3Q2S - chains A and D of the 4 polymer chains in the assembly; structure by X-ray diffraction, 2.90 A resolution.

# Chain A
Molecule: Cleavage and polyadenylation specificity factor subunit 5
From: Homo sapiens
UniProt: O43809 (CPSF5_HUMAN); numbering as in UniProt (aligned over 21-227)
Sequence (207 residues; row label = number of the first residue in the row):
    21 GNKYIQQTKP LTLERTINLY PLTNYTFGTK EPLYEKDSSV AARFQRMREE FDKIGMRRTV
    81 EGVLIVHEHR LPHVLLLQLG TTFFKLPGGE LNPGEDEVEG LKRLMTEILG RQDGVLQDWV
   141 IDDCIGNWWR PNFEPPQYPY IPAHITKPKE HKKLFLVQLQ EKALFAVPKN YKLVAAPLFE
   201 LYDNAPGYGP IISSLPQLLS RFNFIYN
Curated features (UniProtKB/Swiss-Prot):
  - region: Thr102 to Phe104 (Interaction with RNA)
  - motif: Gly109 to Gly130 (Nudix box)
  - site (Interaction with RNA): Glu55, Arg63
  - modified residue: Lys23 (N6-acetyllysine), Lys29 (N6-acetyllysine), Tyr40 (Phosphotyrosine), Lys56 (N6-acetyllysine)
  - mutagenesis: Lys23 (K23R: Abolishes acetylation), Lys29 (K29R: No effect on acetylation), Glu55 (E55A: Reduces affinity for UGUA RNA by 88%), Arg63 (R63S: Reduces affinity for UGUA RNA by 99%), Glu81 (E81A: Reduces affinity for UGUA RNA by 12%), Phe103 (F103A: Reduces affinity for UGUA RNA by 99%; F103W: Reduces affinity for UGUA RNA by over 90%), Glu154 (E154A: Reduces affinity for UGUA RNA by 50%), Tyr158 (Y158A: Abolishes interaction with CPSF6; when associated with A-160), Tyr160 (Y160A: Abolishes interaction with CPSF6; when associated with A-158), Leu218 (L218R: Reduces interactions with CPSF6 and CPSF7 and decreases mRNA 3'-processing activity)
What the authors report for this chain:
  - mutagenesis - H89A/F199A: unchanged binding to W90A/W91A
  - mutagenesis - Y158A/Y160A: abolished binding to CFIm68
  - mutagenesis - H89A/F199A: unchanged binding to Cleavage and polyadenylation specificity factor subunit 6 (chain D)
  - mutagenesis - Y158A/Y160A: abolished binding to Cleavage and polyadenylation specificity factor subunit 6 (chain D)
  - mutagenesis - E154A: decreased binding to RNA

# Chain D
Molecule: Cleavage and polyadenylation specificity factor subunit 6
From: Homo sapiens
Notes: fragment: RRM domain, residues 13-235
UniProt: Q16630 (CPSF6_HUMAN); residue numbers follow UniProt; this construct covers 13-235
Sequence (229 residues; each row starts with the number of its first residue):
    13 DVGEEFNQEA EYGGHDQIDL YDDVISPSAN NGDAPEDRDY MDTLPPTVGD DVGKGAAPNV
    73 VYTYTGKRIA LYIGNLTWWT TDEDLTEAVH SLGVNDILEI KFFENRANGQ SKGFALVGVG
   133 SEASSKKLMD LLPKRELHGQ NPVVTPVNKQ FLSQFEMQSR KTTQSGQMSG EGKAGPPGGS
   193 SRAAFPQGGR GRGRFPGAVP GGDRFPGPAG PGGPPPPFPA GQTHHHHHH
Disordered / not traced: 13-80, 173-241
Sequence notes: engineered mutation Val159 (Cys in Q16630); expression tag (236-241)
Curated features (UniProtKB/Swiss-Prot):
  - motif: Arg202 to Arg206 (GAR)
  - modified residue: Thr157 (Phosphothreonine)
  - mutagenesis: Tyr84 (Y84A: Reduces affinity for UGUA RNA by 40%; when associated with A-128), Gly86 (G86V: Abolishes interaction with NUDT21/CPSF5; when associated with V-87), Asn87 (N87V: Abolishes interaction with NUDT21/CPSF5; when associated with V-86), Trp90 to Trp91 (Reduces affinity for UGUA RNA by 70%. Strongly reduced affinity for UGUA RNA; when associated with A-94), Asp94 (D94A: Strongly reduced affinity for UGUA RNA; when associated with 90-A-A-91), Glu111 (E111A: Reduces affinity for UGUA RNA by 85%), Phe126 (F126A: Increases affinity for UGUA RNA by 40%), Leu128 (L128A: Reduces affinity for UGUA RNA by 40%; when associated with A-84), Arg202 (R202A: Decreased methylation in presence of PRMT5/WDR77. Loss of methylation in presence of PRMT5/WDR77 or PRMT1; when associated with A-204 and A-206), Arg204 (R204A: Decreased methylation in presence of PRMT5/WDR77. Loss of methylation in presence of PRMT5/WDR77 or PRMT1; when associated with A-202 and A-206), Arg206 (R206A: Loss of methylation in presence of PRMT5/WDR77 or PRMT1)
What the authors report for this chain:
  - contacts within the chain: Trp90-Trp91, Thr89-Trp91, Trp90-Gln122 (pi stacking), Trp91-His150
  - mutagenesis - W90A/W91A, W90A/W91A/D94A: unchanged binding to CFIm25
  - mutagenesis - W90A/W91A, W90A/W91A/D94A: unchanged binding to Cleavage and polyadenylation specificity factor subunit 5 (chain A)
  - mutagenesis - Y84A/L128A: decreased binding to RNA
  - mutagenesis - F126A: increased binding to RNA
  - mutagenesis - W90A/W91A: decreased binding to wild type 21 mer PAPOLA RNA
  - mutagenesis - E111A, N117A/R118A: decreased binding to wild type RNA
  - mutagenesis - W90A/W91A/N117A/R118A: decreased binding to each of the RNAs tested
  - mutagenesis - W90A/W91A/D94A: decreased binding to wild type PAPOLA RNA
  - mutagenesis - W90A/W91A/D94A: decreased binding to PAPOLA +6

# Interface between chain A and chain D
Pairs across the interface - 25 pairs, chain A then chain D:
  Arg68(A) - Glu111(D)  salt bridge
  Asn152(A) - Lys113(D)  hydrogen bond
  Asn152(A) - Glu116(D)
  Glu154(A) - Lys113(D)  salt bridge
  Tyr158(A) - Glu116(D)
  Tyr158(A) - Asn117(D)
  Tyr158(A) - Arg118(D)  hydrogen bond (side chain-backbone)
  Tyr158(A) - Ala119(D)
  Tyr158(A) - Asn120(D)
  Tyr158(A) - Gly121(D)  hydrogen bond (side chain-backbone)
  Tyr160(A) - Asn120(D)  hydrogen bond (side chain-backbone)
  Pro162(A) - Gly121(D)
  Ala163(A) - Trp90(D)  hydrophobic
  Ala163(A) - Trp91(D)  hydrophobic
  Ala163(A) - Thr93(D)
  His164(A) - Trp90(D)
  His164(A) - Thr92(D)
  His164(A) - Thr93(D)
  His164(A) - Asp94(D)
  His164(A) - Glu116(D)  salt bridge
  His164(A) - Gly121(D)  hydrogen bond (side chain-backbone)
  His164(A) - Ser123(D)
  Thr166(A) - Thr93(D)
  Thr166(A) - Asp94(D)  hydrogen bond
  Thr166(A) - Glu95(D)  hydrogen bond
Also at the interface, not in a pair above, chain A (13 interface residues in all): Pro151, Pro156, Ile165, Lys167
Also at the interface, not in a pair above, chain D (17 interface residues in all): Phe114, Gln122
The authors on this interface:
  - pairs named by the authors: Asn152(A)-Glu116(D) (hydrogen bond), Tyr158(A)-Asn117(D), Tyr160(A)-Asn120(D), His164(A)-Glu116(D), Thr166(A)-Asp94(D), Asp94(D)-His164(A) (backbone contact)

# Overview
13 residues of chain A face 17 of chain D across their interface; the contacts include 7 hydrogen bonds and 3
salt bridges. Polar pairs include Arg68(A)-Glu111(D), Glu154(A)-Lys113(D) and His164(A)-Glu116(D). The authors
report a hydrogen bond between Asn152(A) and Glu116(D); contacts between Tyr158(A) and Asn117(D), Tyr160(A)
and Asn120(D) and His164(A) and Glu116(D) among others; a backbone contact between Asp94(D) and His164(A).
From the paper: E111A and N117A/R118A of chain D reduce binding to wild type RNA; contacts within the chain
involving Trp90(D), Trp91(D) and Thr89(D) among others; 10 substitutions were tested in all.
Chain A is Cleavage and polyadenylation specificity factor subunit 5 and chain D is Cleavage and
polyadenylation specificity factor subunit 6, both from Homo sapiens; the structure, Crystal Structure of
CFIm68 RRM/CFIm25 complex, was determined by X-ray diffraction (same publication as 3Q2T).
